PDB entry 2YBV | X-ray diffraction, 2.30 A resolution | chains C and K of the 16 polymer chains in the assembly

[Chain C (and K)]
Molecule: Ribulose bisphosphate carboxylase large chain
From: Thermosynechococcus elongatus
Notes: EC 4.1.1.39; chain K of this document is another copy of the same molecule, construct and numbering; everything in this record applies to it too
Reference sequence: Q8DIS5 (RBL_THEEB); residues 1-475 here = UniProt positions 1-475
Sequence (475 residues; row label = number of the first residue in the row):
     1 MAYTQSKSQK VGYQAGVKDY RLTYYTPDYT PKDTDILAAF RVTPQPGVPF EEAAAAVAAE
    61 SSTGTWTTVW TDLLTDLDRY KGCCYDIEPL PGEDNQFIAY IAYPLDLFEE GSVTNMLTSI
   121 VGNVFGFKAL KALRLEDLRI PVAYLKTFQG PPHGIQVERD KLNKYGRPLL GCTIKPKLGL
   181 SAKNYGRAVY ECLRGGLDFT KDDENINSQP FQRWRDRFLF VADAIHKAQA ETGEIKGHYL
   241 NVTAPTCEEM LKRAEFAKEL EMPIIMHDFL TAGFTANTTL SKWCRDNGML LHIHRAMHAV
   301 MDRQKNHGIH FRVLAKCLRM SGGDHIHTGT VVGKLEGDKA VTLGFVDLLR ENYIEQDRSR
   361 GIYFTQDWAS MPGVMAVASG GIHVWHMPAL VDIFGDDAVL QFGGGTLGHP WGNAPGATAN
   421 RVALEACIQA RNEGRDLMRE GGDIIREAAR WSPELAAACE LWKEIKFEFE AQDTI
Not modelled in the structure: 1-22, 65-69, 404-407, 460-475
Cystine bridges: C172-C192
Curated features (UniProtKB/Swiss-Prot):
  - active site (Proton acceptor): K175, H294
  - binding site (substrate): N123, T173, K177, R295, H327, S379
  - binding site (Mg(2+)): K201, D203, E204
  - site: K334 (Transition state stabilizer)
  - modified residue: K201 (N6-carboxylysine)

[Chain C / chain K interface]
Residue-residue contacts (148):
  Q45(C) - R303(K)
  S62(C) - K177(K)
  T63(C) - K177(K)
  W70(C) - N413(K)  hydrogen bond
  T71(C) - K175(K)  hydrogen bond (side chain-backbone)
  T71(C) - P176(K)
  T71(C) - L180(K)
  D72(C) - P176(K)
  L74(C) - N184(K)
  T75(C) - P176(K)
  T75(C) - G179(K)
  T75(C) - L180(K)
  L77(C) - P176(K)  hydrophobic
  Y80(C) - G179(K)
  Y80(C) - F211(K)
  D106(C) - Q209(K)
  D106(C) - P210(K)
  D106(C) - F211(K)
  L107(C) - L178(K)  hydrophobic
  L107(C) - Q209(K)  hydrogen bond (backbone-side chain)
  F108(C) - Q209(K)
  E109(C) - N207(K)
  E109(C) - S208(K)  hydrogen bond (side chain-backbone)
  E109(C) - P245(K)
  E109(C) - R253(K)  salt bridge
  E110(C) - P210(K)
  E110(C) - R213(K)  salt bridge
  G111(C) - P245(K)
  S112(C) - P245(K)
  T114(C) - T243(K)
  T114(C) - A244(K)
  T114(C) - T271(K)
  T114(C) - A272(K)
  N115(C) - N205(K)  hydrogen bond (side chain-backbone)
  N115(C) - N207(K)
  N115(C) - Q209(K)  hydrogen bond
  T118(C) - E204(K)
  T118(C) - N205(K)
  T118(C) - D268(K)
  T118(C) - T271(K)  hydrogen bond
  T118(C) - A296(K)
  S119(C) - N205(K)
  V121(C) - M297(K)
  G122(C) - A296(K)
  G122(C) - M297(K)  hydrogen bond (backbone-backbone)
  F125(C) - A299(K)
  F125(C) - V300(K)  hydrophobic
  F125(C) - R303(K)  hydrogen bond (backbone-side chain)
  G126(C) - A299(K)
  G126(C) - R303(K)
  F127(C) - R303(K)  hydrogen bond (backbone-side chain)
  L130(C) - R303(K)  hydrogen bond (backbone-side chain)
  K131(C) - Q304(K)  hydrogen bond (backbone-side chain)
  A132(C) - Q304(K)
  K175(C) - T71(K)  hydrogen bond (backbone-side chain)
  P176(C) - T71(K)
  P176(C) - D72(K)
  P176(C) - T75(K)
  P176(C) - L77(K)  hydrophobic
  K177(C) - S62(K)
  K177(C) - T63(K)
  L178(C) - L77(K)
  L178(C) - L107(K)  hydrophobic
  G179(C) - T75(K)
  G179(C) - Y80(K)
  L180(C) - T71(K)
  L180(C) - T75(K)
  N184(C) - L74(K)
  E204(C) - T118(K)
  N205(C) - N115(K)  hydrogen bond (backbone-side chain)
  N205(C) - T118(K)
  N205(C) - S119(K)
  N207(C) - E109(K)
  N207(C) - N115(K)
  S208(C) - E109(K)  hydrogen bond (backbone-side chain)
  Q209(C) - L107(K)  hydrogen bond (side chain-backbone)
  Q209(C) - F108(K)
  Q209(C) - E109(K)
  Q209(C) - N115(K)  hydrogen bond
  P210(C) - D106(K)
  P210(C) - E110(K)
  F211(C) - Y80(K)
  F211(C) - D106(K)
  R213(C) - E110(K)  salt bridge
  T243(C) - T114(K)
  A244(C) - T275(K)  hydrogen bond (backbone-side chain)
  P245(C) - E109(K)
  P245(C) - G111(K)
  P245(C) - S112(K)
  P245(C) - F274(K)
  P245(C) - T275(K)
  P245(C) - T278(K)
  T246(C) - T275(K)
  T246(C) - T279(K)
  C247(C) - C247(K)  disulfide
  C247(C) - T275(K)
  C247(C) - A276(K)  hydrophobic
  C247(C) - T279(K)  hydrogen bond (backbone-side chain)
  E248(C) - L251(K)
  E248(C) - T279(K)  hydrogen bond
  L251(C) - E248(K)
  R253(C) - E109(K)  salt bridge
  D268(C) - T118(K)
  T271(C) - T114(K)
  T271(C) - T118(K)  hydrogen bond
  A272(C) - T114(K)
  A272(C) - G273(K)
  A272(C) - F274(K)  hydrogen bond (backbone-backbone)
  A272(C) - T275(K)  hydrogen bond (backbone-backbone)
  G273(C) - A272(K)
  G273(C) - G273(K)
  F274(C) - A272(K)
  T275(C) - A244(K)  hydrogen bond (side chain-backbone)
  T275(C) - P245(K)
  T275(C) - T246(K)
  T275(C) - C247(K)
  T275(C) - A272(K)  hydrogen bond (backbone-backbone)
  T275(C) - A276(K)
  A276(C) - T275(K)
  T278(C) - P245(K)
  T278(C) - T246(K)
  T279(C) - T246(K)
  T279(C) - C247(K)  hydrogen bond (side chain-backbone)
  T279(C) - E248(K)  hydrogen bond
  A296(C) - G122(K)
  M297(C) - V121(K)
  M297(C) - G122(K)  hydrogen bond (backbone-backbone)
  A299(C) - F125(K)
  A299(C) - G126(K)
  A299(C) - H307(K)  hydrogen bond (backbone-side chain)
  V300(C) - F125(K)  hydrophobic
  V300(C) - M301(K)  hydrophobic
  V300(C) - H307(K)
  V300(C) - I309(K)  hydrophobic
  M301(C) - V300(K)  hydrophobic
  M301(C) - M301(K)  hydrophobic
  R303(C) - F125(K)  hydrogen bond (side chain-backbone)
  R303(C) - G126(K)
  R303(C) - F127(K)  hydrogen bond (side chain-backbone)
  R303(C) - L130(K)  hydrogen bond (side chain-backbone)
  Q304(C) - K131(K)  hydrogen bond (side chain-backbone)
  Q304(C) - A132(K)
  Q304(C) - H307(K)  hydrogen bond
  H307(C) - A299(K)  hydrogen bond (side chain-backbone)
  H307(C) - V300(K)
  H307(C) - Q304(K)  hydrogen bond
  I309(C) - V300(K)  hydrophobic
  N413(C) - W70(K)  hydrogen bond
Other interface residues (no listed pair), chain C (76 interface residues in all): N123, K128, A188, N306, G308
Other interface residues (no listed pair), chain K (78 interface residues in all): Q45, L117, N123, K128, A188, N306, G308, G412
Inter-chain disulfides: C247(C)-C247(K)

[Summary]
76 residues of chain C and 78 residues of chain K are in contact; the contacts include 1 disulfide bond, 37
hydrogen bonds and 4 salt bridges. Polar contacts include E109(C)-R253(K), E110(C)-R213(K) and W70(C)-N413(K).
Both chains are Ribulose bisphosphate carboxylase large chain (Thermosynechococcus elongatus). Entry 2YBV
(Structure of rubisco from thermosynechococcus elongatus) was determined by X-ray diffraction.
